Entry 7PIK (electron microscopy, 2.68 A resolution); this record covers chains B and L of the 7 polymer chains in the assembly.

Chain B:
Molecule: Transposon Tn7 transposition protein TnsB
From: Escherichia coli
UniProtKB: P13989 (TNSB_ECOLX); numbering as in UniProt (aligned over 1-702)
Sequence (703 residues; numbered 0 to 702; the number before each row is that of its first residue; numbering starts at 0):
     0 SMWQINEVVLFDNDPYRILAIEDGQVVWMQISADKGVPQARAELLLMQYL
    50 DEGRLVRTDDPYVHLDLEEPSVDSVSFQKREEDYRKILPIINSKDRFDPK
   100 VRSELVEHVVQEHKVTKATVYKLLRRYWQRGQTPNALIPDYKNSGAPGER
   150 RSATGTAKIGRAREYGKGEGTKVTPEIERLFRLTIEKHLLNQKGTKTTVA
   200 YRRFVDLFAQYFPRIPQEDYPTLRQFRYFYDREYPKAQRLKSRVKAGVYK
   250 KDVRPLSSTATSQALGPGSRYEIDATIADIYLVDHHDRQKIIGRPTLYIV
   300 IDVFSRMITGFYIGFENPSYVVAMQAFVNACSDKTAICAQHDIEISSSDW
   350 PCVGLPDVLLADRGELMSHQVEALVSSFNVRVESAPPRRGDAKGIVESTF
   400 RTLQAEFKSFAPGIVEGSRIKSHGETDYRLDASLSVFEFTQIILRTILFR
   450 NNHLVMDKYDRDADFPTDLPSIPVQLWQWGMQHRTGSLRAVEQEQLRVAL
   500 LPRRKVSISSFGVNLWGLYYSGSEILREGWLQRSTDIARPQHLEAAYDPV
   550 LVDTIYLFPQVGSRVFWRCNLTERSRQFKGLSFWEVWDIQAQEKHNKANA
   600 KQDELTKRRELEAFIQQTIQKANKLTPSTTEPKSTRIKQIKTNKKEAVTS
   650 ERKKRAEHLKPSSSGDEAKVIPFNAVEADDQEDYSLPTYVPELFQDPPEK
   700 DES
Disordered / not traced: 0, 164-166, 237-262, 413-430, 530-538, 598-702
Differences from the reference sequence: expression tag (0)
Curated features (UniProtKB/Swiss-Prot):
  - DNA-binding region: Val105 to Arg124 (H-T-H motif)
  - region: Tyr140 to Val172 (Linker 1), Pro234 to Gly267 (Linker 2)
From the paper describing this entry:
  - catalytic residues: Asp273, Asp361, Glu396 (citing earlier work)
  - binding site for Right end fragment of Tn7 transposon: Lys34, Gly35, Arg101, Ser102, Lys116, Tyr120, Tyr140, Ser143, Gly147, Arg150, Lys157, Arg162, Glu163, Thr221, Arg223, Gln224, Tyr227
  - binding site for Right end fragment of Tn7 transposon (chain L): Arg160, Thr196, Thr197, Arg201, Arg226
  - mutagenesis - K116A: decreased growth
  - mutagenesis - L43W, K116A, P133W, K157A, L525W: decreased binding to Right end fragment of Tn7 transposon
  - mutagenesis - R160A: unchanged binding to Right end fragment of Tn7 transposon

Chain L:
Molecule: Right end fragment of Tn7 transposon
Sequence (70 nucleotides; each row starts with the number of its first residue):
     1 TGTGGGCGGACAATAAAGTCTTAAACTGAACAAAATAGATCTAAACTATG
    51 ACAATAAAGTCTTAAACTAG
Disordered / not traced: 1-7

Interface between chain B and chain L:
Residue-residue contacts - 30 pairs, chain B then chain L:
  Lys78(B) with DT40(L), phosphate contact; DC41(L), salt bridge to the phosphate
  Val114(B) with DT42(L), phosphate contact
  Thr115(B) with DT42(L), hydrogen bond to the phosphate
  Thr118(B) with DT42(L), hydrogen bond to the phosphate
  Lys121(B) with DC41(L), salt bridge to the phosphate
  Arg125(B) with DT40(L), salt bridge to the phosphate
  Pro138(B) with DT40(L), phosphate contact
  Asp139(B) with DA39(L), sugar contact; DT40(L), hydrogen bond to the phosphate
  Tyr140(B) with DT40(L), sugar contact
  Asn142(B) with DG38(L), sugar contact; DA39(L), phosphate contact
  Ser143(B) with DG38(L), sugar contact
  Gly144(B) with DA37(L), base contact; DG38(L), sugar contact
  Arg150(B) with DT36(L), hydrogen bond to the base; DA37(L), sugar contact
  Lys157(B) with DA35(L), sugar contact
  Ile158(B) with DA34(L), base contact
  Gly159(B) with DA34(L), sugar contact
  Arg160(B) with DA32(L), hydrogen bond to the base; DA33(L), hydrogen bond to the sugar
  Lys195(B) with DT27(L), phosphate contact
  Thr196(B) with DT27(L), hydrogen bond to the phosphate
  Thr197(B) with DC26(L), hydrogen bond to the phosphate
  Arg201(B) with DC26(L), salt bridge to the phosphate
  Arg223(B) with DA30(L), base contact
  Arg226(B) with DT27(L), salt bridge to the phosphate; DG28(L), salt bridge to the phosphate
Interface residues without a listed pair, chain B (27 interface residues in all): Lys113, Ala145, Thr153, Gly154
Interface residues without a listed pair, chain L (16 interface residues in all): DA43

Overview:
27 residues of chain B and 16 residues of chain L are in contact; the contacts include 8 hydrogen bonds and 6
salt bridges. Polar pairs include Arg150(B)-DT36(L), Arg160(B)-DA32(L) and Arg160(B)-DA33(L). The paper
reports catalytic residues Asp273(B), Asp361(B) and Glu396(B); L43W, K116A and P133W of chain B, among others,
reduce binding to Right end fragment of Tn7 transposon; 6 substitutions were tested in all.
Chain B is Transposon Tn7 transposition protein TnsB (Escherichia coli) and chain L is Right end fragment of
Tn7 transposon; the structure, Cryo-EM structure of E. coli TnsB in complex with right end fragment of Tn7
transposon, was determined by electron microscopy.
